PDB entry 5UJM | electron microscopy, 18.00 A resolution (very low resolution: no residue pairs are listed; an interface is given only as per-side residue counts) | chains C and E of the 5 polymer chains in the assembly

Chain C:
Molecule: Origin recognition complex subunit 3
Source organism: Homo sapiens
UniProtKB: Q9UBD5 (ORC3_HUMAN), isoform Q9UBD5-2; residue numbers follow UniProt; this construct covers 1-712
Chain sequence (712 residues; row label = number of the first residue in the row):
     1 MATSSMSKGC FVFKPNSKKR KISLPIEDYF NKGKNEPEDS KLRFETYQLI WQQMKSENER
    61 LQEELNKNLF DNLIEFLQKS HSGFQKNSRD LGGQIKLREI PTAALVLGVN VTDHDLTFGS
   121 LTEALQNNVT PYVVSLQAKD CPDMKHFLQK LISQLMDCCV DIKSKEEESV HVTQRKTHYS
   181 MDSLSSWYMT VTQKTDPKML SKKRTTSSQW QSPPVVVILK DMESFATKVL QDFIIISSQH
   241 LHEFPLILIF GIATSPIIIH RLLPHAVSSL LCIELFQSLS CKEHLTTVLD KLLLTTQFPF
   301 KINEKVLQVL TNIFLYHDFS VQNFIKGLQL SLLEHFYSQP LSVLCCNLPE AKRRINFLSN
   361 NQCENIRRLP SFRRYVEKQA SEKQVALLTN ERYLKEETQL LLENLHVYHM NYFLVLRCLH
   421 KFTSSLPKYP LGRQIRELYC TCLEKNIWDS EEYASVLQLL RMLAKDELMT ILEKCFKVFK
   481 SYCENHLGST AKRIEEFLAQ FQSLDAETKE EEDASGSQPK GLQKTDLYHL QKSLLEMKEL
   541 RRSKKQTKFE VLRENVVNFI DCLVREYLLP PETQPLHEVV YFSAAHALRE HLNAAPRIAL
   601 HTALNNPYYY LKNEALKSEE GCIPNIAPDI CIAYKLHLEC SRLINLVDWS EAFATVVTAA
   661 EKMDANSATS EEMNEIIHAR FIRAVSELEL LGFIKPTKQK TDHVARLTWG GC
Disordered / not traced: 1-40, 84-96, 165-187, 507-547, 607-627, 658-675, 710-712
UniProt features mapped onto this chain:
  - modified residue: Ser23 (Phosphoserine)

Chain E:
Molecule: Origin recognition complex subunit 5
Source organism: Homo sapiens
UniProtKB: O43913 (ORC5_HUMAN); residues 1-435 here = UniProt positions 1-435
Chain sequence (435 residues; numbered 1 to 435; the number before each row is that of its first residue):
     1 MPHLENVVLC RESQVSILQS LFGERHHFSF PSIFIYGHTA SGKTYVTQTL LKTLELPHVF
    61 VNCVECFTLR LLLEQILNKL NHLSSSEDGC STEITCETFN DFVRLFKQVT TAENLKDQTV
   121 YIVLDKAEYL RDMEANLLPG FLRLQELADR NVTVLFLSEI VWEKFRPNTG CFEPFVLYFP
   181 DYSIGNLQKI LSHDHPPEYS ADFYAAYINI LLGVFYTVCR DLKELRHLAV LNFPKYCEPV
   241 VKGEASERDT RKLWRNIEPH LKKAMQTVYL REISSSQWEK LQKDDTDPGQ LKGLSAHTHV
   301 ELPYYSKFIL IAAYLASYNP ARTDKRFFLK HHGKIKKTNF LKKHEKTSNH LLGPKPFPLD
   361 RLLAILYSIV DSRVAPTANI FSQITSLVTL QLLTLVGHDD QLDGPKYKCT VSLDFIRAIA
   421 RTVNFDIIKY LYDFL
Disordered / not traced: 1-7, 82-94, 245-250, 269-298, 329-348, 434-435
Residues lining bound ligands: ATP (adenosine-5'-triphosphate): Val8, Leu9, His38, Thr39, Ala40, Ser41, Gly42, Lys43, Thr44, Tyr45, Asp125, Lys126, Leu157, Glu159, Tyr182, Ile190, Leu222, Arg226
UniProt features mapped onto this chain:
  - binding site (ATP): Gly37 to Thr44

Chain C / chain E interface:
At this resolution (18 A) residue pairs are not listed: 21 residues of chain C and 27 of chain E lie at the interface.

Summary:
21 residues of chain C and 27 residues of chain E are in contact. Chain E binds ATP. From UniProt: 8
ATP-binding residues on chain E.
Here chain C is Origin recognition complex subunit 3 and chain E is Origin recognition complex subunit 5, both
from Homo sapiens. Entry 5UJM (Structure of the active form of human Origin Recognition Complex and its ATPase
motor module) was determined by electron microscopy together with 5UJ8 from the same study.
